3J8F - chains 3 and 7 of the 5 polymer chains in the assembly; structure by electron microscopy, 3.70 A resolution.

# Chain 3
Protein: Capsid protein VP3
Organism: Human poliovirus 1 Mahoney
UniProtKB: P03300 (POLG_POL1M); residues 1-238 here correspond to UniProt positions 342-579 (UniProt number = residue number + 341)
Chain sequence (238 residues; each row starts with the number of its first residue):
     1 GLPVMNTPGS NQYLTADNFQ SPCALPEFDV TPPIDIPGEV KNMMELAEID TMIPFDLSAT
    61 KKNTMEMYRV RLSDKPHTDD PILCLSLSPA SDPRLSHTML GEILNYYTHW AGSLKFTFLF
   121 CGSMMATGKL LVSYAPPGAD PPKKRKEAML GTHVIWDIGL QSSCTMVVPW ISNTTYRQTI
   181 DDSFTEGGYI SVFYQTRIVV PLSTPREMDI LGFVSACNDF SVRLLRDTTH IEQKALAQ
Unresolved in the structure: 236-238
Construct notes: conflict Ser123 (Phe464 in P03300)
UniProt features mapped onto this chain:
  - site: Gln238 (Cleavage)

# Chain 7
Protein: Poliovirus receptor
Organism: Homo sapiens
UniProtKB: P15151 (PVR_HUMAN); numbering as in UniProt (aligned over 1-417)
Chain sequence (423 residues; row label = number of the first residue in the row):
     1 MARAMAAAWP LLLVALLVLS WPPPGTGDVV VQAPTQVPGF LGDSVTLPCY LQVPNMEVTH
    61 VSQLTWARHG ESGSMAVFHQ TQGPSYSESK RLEFVAARLG AELRNASLRM FGLRVEDEGN
   121 YTCLFVTFPQ GSRSVDIWLR VLAKPQNTAE VQKVQLTGEP VPMARCVSTG GRPPAQITWH
   181 SDLGGMPNTS QVPGFLSGTV TVTSLWILVP SSQVDGKNVT CKVEHESFEK PQLLTVNLTV
   241 YYPPEVSISG YDNNWYLGQN EATLTCDARS NPEPTGYNWS TTMGPLPPFA VAQGAQLLIR
   301 PVDKPINTTL ICNVTNALGA RQAELTVQVK EGPPSEHSGI SRNAIIFLVL GILVFLILLG
   361 IGIYFYWSKC SREVLWHCHL CPSSTEHASA SANGHVSYSA VSRENSSSQD PQTEGTRHHH
   421 HHH
Unresolved in the structure: 1-27, 334-423
Construct notes: expression tag (418-423)
Disulfides: Cys49-Cys123, Cys166-Cys221, Cys266-Cys312
Covalently attached groups: N-acetylglucosamine (NAG) linked to Asn105, Asn188, Asn218, Asn237, Asn307, Asn313; glycan linked to Asn120
What the authors report for this chain:
  - post-translational modification sites: Asn218, Asn237
  - conformationally variable residues (loop rearrangement): Asp28 to Val31, Gln52 to Thr59, Arg68 to Ser74, Phe78 to Pro84, Val126 to Pro129

# Chain 3 / chain 7 interface
Contacting residue pairs - 7 pairs, chain 3 then chain 7:
  Ala59(3) with Arg114(7)
  Lys62(3) with Glu71(7), salt bridge
  Asp182(3) with Gln82(7), hydrogen bond
  Ser183(3) with Gln82(7), hydrogen bond
  Phe184(3) with Gln82(7)
  Thr229(3) with Ser72(7)
  His230(3) with Ser72(7)
Interface residues without a listed pair, chain 3 (9 interface residues in all): Thr60, Asp181
Interface residues without a listed pair, chain 7 (7 interface residues in all): Arg68, His79, Glu116

# In short
9 residues of chain 3 face 7 of chain 7 across their interface; the contacts include 2 hydrogen bonds and 1
salt bridge. Among the polar pairs are Lys62(3)-Glu71(7), Asp182(3)-Gln82(7) and Ser183(3)-Gln82(7). From the
paper: modification sites Asn218(7) and Asn237(7); conformational variability at Asp28(7), Gln52(7) and
Arg68(7) among others.
Chain 3 is Capsid protein VP3 (Human poliovirus 1 Mahoney) and chain 7 is Poliovirus receptor (Homo sapiens);
the structure, Cryo-EM reconstruction of poliovirus-receptor complex, was determined by electron microscopy,
deposited together with 3J9F.
